2KI5 - chains A and B; structure by X-ray diffraction, 1.90 A resolution.

== Chain A (and B) ==
Protein: Protein (THYMIDINE kinase)
From: Human herpesvirus 1
Notes: EC 2.7.1.21; chain B of this document is another copy of the same molecule, construct and numbering; everything in this record applies to it too
UniProt: P03176 (KITH_HSV11); numbering as in UniProt (aligned over 11-376)
Sequence (366 residues; row label = number of the first residue in the row):
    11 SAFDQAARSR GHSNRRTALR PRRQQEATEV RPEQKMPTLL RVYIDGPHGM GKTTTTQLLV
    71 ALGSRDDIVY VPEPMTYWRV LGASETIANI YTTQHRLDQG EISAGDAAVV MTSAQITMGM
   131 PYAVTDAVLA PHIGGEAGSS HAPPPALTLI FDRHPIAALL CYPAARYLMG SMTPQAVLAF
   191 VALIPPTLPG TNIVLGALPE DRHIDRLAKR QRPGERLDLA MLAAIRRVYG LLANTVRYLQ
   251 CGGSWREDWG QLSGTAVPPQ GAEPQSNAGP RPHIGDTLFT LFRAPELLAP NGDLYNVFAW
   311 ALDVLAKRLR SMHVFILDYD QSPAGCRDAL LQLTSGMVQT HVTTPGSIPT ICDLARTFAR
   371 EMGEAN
Not modelled in the structure: 11-45, 71-76, 149-153, 265-279, 376 (chain B: 11-45, 74-76, 149-153, 264-277, 376)
Residues lining bound ligands: 9-hyroxyethoxymethylguanine (AC2): H58, E83, W88, I97, I100, Y101, M121, Q125, M128, R163, A168, Y172, R176, R222, E225, M231
From the paper describing this entry:
  - binding site for 9-hyroxyethoxymethylguanine: E83, Y101, Q125, R163, R176

== Interface between chain A and chain B ==
Pairs across the interface (61):
  Y87(A) with Q185(B); V307(B), hydrophobic; F308(B)
  L91(A) with Q185(B), hydrogen bond (backbone-side chain); Y305(B); F308(B)
  G92(A) with Q185(B), hydrogen bond (backbone-side chain)
  V119(A) with V119(B), hydrophobic; V120(B), hydrophobic; S123(B), hydrogen bond (backbone-side chain)
  V120(A) with V119(B), hydrophobic
  T122(A) with S123(B)
  S123(A) with V119(B); T122(B); S123(B)
  I126(A) with I126(B), hydrophobic; A189(B), hydrophobic
  M130(A) with L188(B); A189(B), hydrophobic
  V134(A) with A192(B), hydrophobic; A311(B), hydrophobic
  A137(A) with V314(B), hydrophobic; K317(B), hydrogen bond (backbone-side chain)
  V138(A) with W310(B)
  P141(A) with K317(B)
  L169(A) with L193(B), hydrophobic
  Q185(A) with Y87(B); L91(B), hydrogen bond (side chain-backbone); G92(B), hydrogen bond (side chain-backbone)
  L188(A) with M130(B)
  A189(A) with I126(B), hydrophobic; M130(B), hydrophobic
  A192(A) with V134(B), hydrophobic
  L193(A) with A133(B), hydrophobic; L193(B)
  Y305(A) with L91(B); E371(B)
  N306(A) with T367(B); E371(B), hydrogen bond (backbone-side chain)
  V307(A) with Y87(B), hydrophobic; M130(B), hydrophobic; E371(B), hydrogen bond (backbone-side chain); M372(B), hydrophobic
  F308(A) with Y87(B); L91(B)
  W310(A) with V134(B); V138(B), hydrophobic; L364(B), hydrophobic; T367(B); F368(B)
  A311(A) with V134(B)
  V314(A) with A137(B), hydrophobic
  K317(A) with A137(B), hydrogen bond (side chain-backbone)
  L364(A) with W310(B), hydrophobic
  T367(A) with N306(B); W310(B)
  F368(A) with W310(B)
  E371(A) with Y305(B); N306(B), hydrogen bond (side chain-backbone); V307(B), hydrogen bond (side chain-backbone)
  M372(A) with V307(B), hydrophobic
Also at the interface, not in a pair above, chain A (39 interface residues in all): A93, A118, A133, F190, P196, R318, R370
Also at the interface, not in a pair above, chain B (38 interface residues in all): A118, P131, P141, L169, F190, P196, R370

== Summary ==
The interface between chain A and chain B involves 39 residues on one side and 38 on the other, with 11
hydrogen bonds. Polar contacts include L91(A)-Q185(B), G92(A)-Q185(B) and V119(A)-S123(B). Chain A binds
9-hyroxyethoxymethylguanine. From the paper: a binding site for 9-hyroxyethoxymethylguanine at E83(A), Y101(A)
and Q125(A) among others.
Both chains are Protein (THYMIDINE kinase) (Human herpesvirus 1). Entry 2KI5 (Herpes simplex type-1 thymidine
kinase in complex with the drug aciclovir at 1.9A resolution) was determined by X-ray diffraction, deposited
together with 1QHI.
